PDB entry 1G0U | X-ray diffraction, 2.40 A resolution | chains V and W of the 28 polymer chains in the assembly

# Chain V
Name: Proteasome component PUP1
Organism: Saccharomyces cerevisiae
Notes: EC 3.4.99.46
UniProt: P25043 (PSB7_YEAST); the construct lacks a stretch of the UniProt sequence and is renumbered around it, so the offset changes along the chain: 1-91 = UniProt 30-120; 93-105 = UniProt 121-133; 106-187 = UniProt 135-216; 189-223 = UniProt 217-251
Sequence (222 residues; each row starts with the number of its first residue; note: 2 numbers in that range are skipped by the numbering (no residue carries them; nothing is unmodelled there)):
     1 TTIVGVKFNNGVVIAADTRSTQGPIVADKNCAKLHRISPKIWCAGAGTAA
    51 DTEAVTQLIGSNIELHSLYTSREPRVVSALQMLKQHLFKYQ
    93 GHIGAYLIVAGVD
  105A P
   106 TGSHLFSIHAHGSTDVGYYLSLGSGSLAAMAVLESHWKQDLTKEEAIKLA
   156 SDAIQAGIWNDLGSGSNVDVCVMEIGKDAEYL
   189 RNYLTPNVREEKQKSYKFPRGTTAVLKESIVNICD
Metal / ion sites: Mg2+: Ile163, Asp166, Ser169 (shared with 1 residue of chain L)

# Chain W
Name: Proteasome component PUP3
Organism: Saccharomyces cerevisiae
Notes: EC 3.4.99.46
UniProt: P25451 (PSB3_YEAST); the construct lacks a stretch of the UniProt sequence and is renumbered around it, so the offset changes along the chain: -9 to -1 = UniProt 1-9; 1-36 = UniProt 10-45; 38-105 = UniProt 46-113; 106-122 = UniProt 117-133; 2 more segments
Sequence (205 residues; numbered -9 to 194 plus 4 insertion-coded residues; 3 numbers in that range are skipped by the numbering (no residue carries them; nothing is unmodelled there); the number before each row is that of its first residue; a row labelled like 105A-105C holds insertion residues (105A, then the next letters in order); numbers below 1 keep their minus sign (Met-9 is residue -9)):
    -9 MSDPSSING
     1 GIVVAMTGKDCVAIACDLRLGSQSLGVSNKFEKIFH
    38 YGHVFLGITGLATDVTTLNEMFRYKTNLYKLKEERAIEPETFTQLVSSSL
    88 YERRFGPYFVGPVVAGIN
105A-105C SKS
   106 GKPFIAGFDLIGCIDEA
  122A K
   123 DFIVSGTASDQLFGMCESLYEPNLEPEDLFETISQALLNAADRDALSGWG
   173 AVVYIIK
   181 KDEVVKRYLKMRQD
Disordered / not traced: -9
Metal / ion sites: Mg2+ site 1: Ala163, Asp166, Ser169; Mg2+ site 2: Asp194 (shared with 3 residues of chain K)

# How chain V and chain W interact
Residue-residue contacts (61):
  Val26(V) with Phe135(W)
  Ala27(V) with Asp120(W)
  Asp28(V) with Asp120(W); Glu121(W)
  Lys29(V) with Glu139(W), salt bridge
  Thr48(V) with Ile116(W)
  Ala49(V) with Cys118(W), hydrophobic
  Ala50(V) with Tyr88(W); Ile116(W), hydrophobic; Cys118(W)
  Asp51(V) with Tyr88(W), hydrogen bond; Arg91(W), salt bridge
  Ala54(V) with Tyr88(W)
  His94(V) with Arg91(W), hydrogen bond (backbone-side chain); Phe92(W)
  Arg197(V) with Glu139(W), salt bridge
  Lys200(V) with Glu139(W), hydrogen bond (side chain-backbone); Ser140(W); Tyr142(W), hydrogen bond (side chain-backbone)
  Ser203(V) with Glu143(W)
  Tyr204(V) with Ser140(W); Leu141(W), hydrophobic
  Lys205(V) with Glu143(W); Asp150(W)
  Phe206(V) with Leu141(W), hydrophobic; Glu153(W); Gln157(W)
  Arg208(V) with Glu149(W), salt bridge; Asp150(W), salt bridge; Glu153(W)
  Gly209(V) with Glu153(W), hydrogen bond (backbone-side chain)
  Thr210(V) with Glu153(W)
  Thr211(V) with Glu153(W), hydrogen bond; Ser156(W); Gln157(W), hydrogen bond; Leu160(W); Leu189(W)
  Ala212(V) with Leu189(W); Lys190(W), hydrogen bond (backbone-backbone)
  Val213(V) with Arg187(W); Tyr188(W)
  Leu214(V) with Tyr188(W), hydrogen bond (backbone-backbone); Leu189(W); Lys190(W)
  Lys215(V) with Lys186(W); Arg187(W); Tyr188(W), hydrogen bond (backbone-backbone)
  Glu216(V) with Val185(W); Lys186(W); Arg187(W), salt bridge
  Ser217(V) with Val185(W); Lys186(W), hydrogen bond (backbone-backbone)
  Ile218(V) with Val184(W)
  Val219(V) with Val184(W), hydrogen bond (backbone-backbone); Lys186(W)
  Asn220(V) with His36(W)
  Ile221(V) with Gly39(W); His40(W); Phe42(W), hydrophobic; Val184(W), hydrophobic
  Asp223(V) with Lys67(W), salt bridge
Interface residues without a listed pair, chain V (36 interface residues in all): Gln22, Ile25, Tyr90, Ile95, Pro207
Interface residues without a listed pair, chain W (37 interface residues in all): Asp114, Asp132, Glu147, Phe152, Thr154, Tyr176

# Summary
36 residues of chain V and 37 residues of chain W are in contact, with 12 hydrogen bonds and 7 salt bridges.
Among the polar pairs are Lys29(V)-Glu139(W), Asp51(V)-Arg91(W) and Arg197(V)-Glu139(W). Ile163(V), Asp166(V)
and Ser169(V) coordinate Mg2+.
Chain V is Proteasome component PUP1 and chain W is Proteasome component PUP3, both from Saccharomyces
cerevisiae; the structure, A gated channel into the proteasome core particle, was determined by X-ray
diffraction.
